Entry 9CXD (electron microscopy, 3.36 A resolution); this record covers chains A and B of the 7 polymer chains in the assembly.

[Chain A]
Name: Gamma-aminobutyric acid receptor subunit beta-2
From: Homo sapiens
Reference sequence: P47870 (GBRB2_HUMAN); residues 2-488 here correspond to UniProt positions 26-512 (UniProt number = residue number + 24)
Amino-acid sequence (487 residues; row label = number of the first residue in the row):
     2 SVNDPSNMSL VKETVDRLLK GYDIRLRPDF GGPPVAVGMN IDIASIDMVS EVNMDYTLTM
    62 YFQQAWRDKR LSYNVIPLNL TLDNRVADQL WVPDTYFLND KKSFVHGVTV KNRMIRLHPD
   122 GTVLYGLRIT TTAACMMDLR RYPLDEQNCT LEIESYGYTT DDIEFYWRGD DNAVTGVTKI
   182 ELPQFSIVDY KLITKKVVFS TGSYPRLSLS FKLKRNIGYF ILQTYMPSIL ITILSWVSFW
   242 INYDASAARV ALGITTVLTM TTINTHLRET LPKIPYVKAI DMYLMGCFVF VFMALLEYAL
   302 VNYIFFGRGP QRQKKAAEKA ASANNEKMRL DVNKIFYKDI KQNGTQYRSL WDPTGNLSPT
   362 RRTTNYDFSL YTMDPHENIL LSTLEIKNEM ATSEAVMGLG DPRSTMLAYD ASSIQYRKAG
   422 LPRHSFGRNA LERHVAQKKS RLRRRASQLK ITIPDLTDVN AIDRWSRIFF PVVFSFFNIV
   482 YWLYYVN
Not modelled in the structure: 2-6, 310-460, 488
Disulfides: Cys-136/Cys-150
Covalent attachments: N-acetylglucosamine (NAG) linked to Asn-80, Asn-149
Ligand contacts: gamma-amino-butanoic acid (ABU): Tyr-97, Glu-155, Ser-156, Tyr-157, Phe-200, Thr-202, Tyr-205
Curated features (UniProtKB/Swiss-Prot):
  - binding site (histamine): Tyr-97, Ser-156, Tyr-157, Thr-202
  - binding site (4-aminobutanoate): Tyr-157, Thr-202
  - modified residue: Tyr-417 (Phosphotyrosine)
  - glycosylation (N-linked (GlcNAc...) asparagine): Asn-8, Asn-80, Asn-149

[Chain B]
Name: Gamma-aminobutyric acid receptor subunit alpha-1
From: Homo sapiens
Reference sequence: P14867 (GBRA1_HUMAN); residues 1-429 here correspond to UniProt positions 28-456 (UniProt number = residue number + 27)
Amino-acid sequence (429 residues; row label = number of the first residue in the row):
     1 QPSLQDELKD NTTVFTRILD RLLDGYDNRL RPGLGERVTE VKTDIFVTSF GPVSDHDMEY
    61 TIDVFFRQSW KDERLKFKGP MTVLRLNNLM ASKIWTPDTF FHNGKKSVAH NMTMPNKLLR
   121 ITEDGTLLYT MRLTVRAECP MHLEDFPMDA HACPLKFGSY AYTRAEVVYE WTREPARSVV
   181 VAEDGSRLNQ YDLLGQTVDS GIVQSSTGEY VVMTTHFHLK RKIGYFVIQT YLPCIMTVIL
   241 SQVSFWLNRE SVPARTVFGV TTVLTMTTLS ISARNSLPKV AYATAMDWFI AVCYAFVFSA
   301 LIEFATVNYF TKRGYAWDGK SVVPEKPKKV KDPLIKKNNT YAPTATSYTP NLARGDPGLA
   361 TIAKSATIEP KEVKPETKPP EPKKTFNSVS KIDRLSRIAF PLLFGIFNLV YWATYLNREP
   421 QLKAPTPHQ
Not modelled in the structure: 1-9, 319-384, 419-429
Disulfides: Cys-139/Cys-153
Covalent attachments: N-acetylglucosamine (NAG) linked to Asn-111
Ligand contacts:
  - gamma-amino-butanoic acid (ABU): Phe-65, Arg-67, Leu-118, Thr-130
  - PIO ([(2R)-2-octanoyloxy-3-[oxidanyl-[(1R,2R,3S,4R,5R,6S)-2,3,6-tris(oxidanyl)-4,5-diphosphonooxy-cyclohexyl]oxy-phosphoryl]oxy-propyl] octanoate): Arg-249, Glu-303, Thr-306, Phe-310, Lys-312, Arg-313, Phe-386, Asn-387, Ser-388, Val-389, Ser-390, Lys-391, Ile-392, Leu-395
Curated features (UniProtKB/Swiss-Prot):
  - binding site (4-aminobutanoate): Arg-67, Thr-130
  - binding site (3alpha-hydroxy-5alpha-pregnan-11,20-dione): Trp-246
  - glycosylation (N-linked (GlcNAc...) asparagine): Asn-11, Asn-111

[Interface between chain A and chain B]
Residue-residue contacts (84):
  Asp-24(A) / Thr-16(B)  hydrogen bond
  Ile-25(A) / Asn-87(B)  hydrogen bond (backbone-side chain)
  Ile-25(A) / Leu-89(B)  hydrophobic
  Arg-26(A) / Leu-19(B)
  Arg-26(A) / Asp-20(B)  salt bridge
  Arg-26(A) / Leu-23(B)
  Arg-26(A) / Asn-87(B)
  Arg-26(A) / Met-90(B)
  Leu-27(A) / Phe-15(B)  hydrophobic
  Leu-27(A) / Thr-16(B)
  Leu-27(A) / Leu-19(B)  hydrophobic
  Phe-31(A) / Leu-84(B)  hydrophobic
  Phe-31(A) / Arg-85(B)
  Met-55(A) / Asn-189(B)
  Val-93(A) / Met-114(B)  hydrophobic
  Pro-94(A) / Met-114(B)
  Asp-95(A) / Met-114(B)
  Thr-96(A) / Met-112(B)
  Thr-96(A) / Thr-113(B)  hydrogen bond (backbone-backbone)
  Tyr-97(A) / Phe-65(B)
  Tyr-97(A) / Met-112(B)
  Tyr-97(A) / Asn-116(B)
  Phe-98(A) / Met-112(B)  hydrophobic
  Phe-98(A) / Arg-132(B)
  Leu-99(A) / Phe-65(B)  hydrophobic
  Leu-99(A) / Arg-132(B)  hydrogen bond (backbone-side chain)
  Asn-100(A) / Arg-187(B)
  Asp-101(A) / Arg-132(B)  salt bridge
  Lys-102(A) / His-110(B)
  Ser-104(A) / Met-112(B)
  Phe-105(A) / Met-112(B)
  Val-106(A) / Met-112(B)
  Leu-128(A) / Thr-113(B)
  Ile-130(A) / Met-112(B)  hydrophobic
  Ile-130(A) / Thr-113(B)
  Ala-135(A) / Arg-187(B)
  Met-137(A) / Arg-187(B)
  Tyr-157(A) / Asn-116(B)
  Tyr-157(A) / Lys-117(B)
  Tyr-157(A) / Leu-118(B)  hydrophobic
  Tyr-157(A) / Thr-130(B)
  Tyr-157(A) / Met-131(B)  hydrogen bond (side chain-backbone)
  Tyr-157(A) / Arg-132(B)  hydrogen bond (side chain-backbone)
  Gly-158(A) / Leu-118(B)
  Thr-160(A) / Arg-120(B)
  Asp-162(A) / Arg-85(B)  salt bridge
  Asp-163(A) / Arg-85(B)  salt bridge
  Phe-200(A) / Phe-46(B)  hydrophobic
  Ser-201(A) / Arg-67(B)
  Thr-202(A) / Arg-67(B)
  Thr-202(A) / Arg-120(B)  hydrogen bond (backbone-side chain)
  Tyr-205(A) / Arg-120(B)  hydrogen bond
  Ser-247(A) / Ser-251(B)  hydrogen bond
  Ser-247(A) / Ala-254(B)
  Val-251(A) / Leu-247(B)  hydrophobic
  Val-251(A) / Ala-254(B)
  Val-251(A) / Val-257(B)  hydrophobic
  Val-251(A) / Phe-258(B)  hydrophobic
  Ile-255(A) / Leu-240(B)  hydrophobic
  Ile-255(A) / Phe-258(B)  hydrophobic
  Ile-255(A) / Thr-261(B)
  Val-258(A) / Leu-240(B)  hydrophobic
  Leu-259(A) / Thr-261(B)
  Leu-259(A) / Thr-265(B)
  Arg-269(A) / Tyr-225(B)
  Arg-269(A) / Ile-228(B)
  Arg-269(A) / Gln-229(B)
  Lys-274(A) / Gln-190(B)
  Lys-274(A) / Tyr-225(B)
  Ile-275(A) / Asn-189(B)
  Ile-275(A) / Tyr-225(B)
  Pro-276(A) / Asn-189(B)
  Pro-276(A) / Lys-222(B)
  Pro-276(A) / Tyr-225(B)
  Phe-289(A) / Met-236(B)  hydrophobic
  Phe-293(A) / Met-236(B)  hydrophobic
  Phe-293(A) / Ile-239(B)  hydrophobic
  Leu-296(A) / Leu-240(B)  hydrophobic
  Leu-297(A) / Val-243(B)  hydrophobic
  Ala-300(A) / Val-243(B)  hydrophobic
  Asn-303(A) / Leu-247(B)
  Asn-303(A) / Asn-248(B)
  Tyr-304(A) / Trp-246(B)  hydrophobic
  Tyr-304(A) / Arg-397(B)
Also at the interface, not in a pair above, chain A (58 interface residues in all): Gly-32, Trp-92, Tyr-126, Tyr-159, Ala-248, Thr-266, Pro-273, Met-286, Phe-307, Gly-308
Also at the interface, not in a pair above, chain B (58 interface residues in all): Thr-12, Asp-63, Met-81, Leu-86, Leu-128, Ser-186, Gly-224, Leu-232, Pro-253, Ser-276, Trp-317, Asp-318, Val-389

[Overview]
Chain A and chain B each contribute 58 residues to their interface; the contacts include 9 hydrogen bonds and
4 salt bridges. Among the polar pairs are Arg-26(A)/Asp-20(B), Asp-101(A)/Arg-132(B) and Asp-162(A)/Arg-85(B).
Gamma-amino-butanoic acid is bound between chain A and chain B.
Chain A is Gamma-aminobutyric acid receptor subunit beta-2 and chain B is Gamma-aminobutyric acid receptor
subunit alpha-1, both from Homo sapiens; the structure, Native human GABAA receptor of
beta2-alpha1-beta1-beta1-gamma2 assembly, was determined by electron microscopy together with 9CRS, 9CRV,
9CSB, 9CT0, 9CTJ, 9CTP and 6 further entries from the same study.
